Entry 5CX2 (X-ray diffraction, 2.21 A resolution); this record covers chains C and D of the 4 polymer chains in the assembly.

# Chain C
Protein: Coronin
Source organism: Leishmania donovani
UniProtKB: Q3T1U8 (Q3T1U8_LEIDO); residues 461-510 here = UniProt positions 461-510
Amino-acid sequence (50 residues; each row starts with the number of its first residue):
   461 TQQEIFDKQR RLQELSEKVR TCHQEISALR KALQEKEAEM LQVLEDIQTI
Modified residues: Mse500 (selenomethionine; parent Met)

# Chain D
Protein: Coronin
Source organism: Leishmania donovani
UniProtKB: Q3T1U8 (Q3T1U8_LEIDO); residues 461-509 here = UniProt positions 461-509
Amino-acid sequence (49 residues; numbered 461 to 509; the number before each row is that of its first residue):
   461 TQQEIFDKQR RLQELSEKVR TCHQEISALR KALQEKEAEM LQVLEDIQT
Modified residues: Mse500 (selenomethionine; parent Met)

# Interface between chain C and chain D
Pairs across the interface (28):
  Leu475(C) with Val503(D); Asp506(D); Ile507(D), hydrophobic
  Lys478(C) with Val503(D)
  Val479(C) with Val503(D), hydrophobic; Leu504(D), hydrophobic; Ile507(D), hydrophobic
  Cys482(C) with Mse500(D), hydrophobic
  Glu485(C) with Lys496(D), salt bridge
  Ile486(C) with Leu493(D), hydrophobic; Lys496(D); Glu497(D)
  Leu489(C) with Leu489(D), hydrophobic
  Arg490(C) with Glu497(D), salt bridge
  Leu493(C) with Ile486(D), hydrophobic; Leu493(D), hydrophobic
  Lys496(C) with Glu485(D), salt bridge; Ile486(D)
  Mse500(C) with Cys482(D), hydrophobic; Ile486(D), hydrophobic
  Val503(C) with Leu475(D); Val479(D), hydrophobic
  Leu504(C) with Val479(D), hydrophobic
  Asp506(C) with Leu475(D)
  Ile507(C) with Leu472(D); Leu475(D); Val479(D), hydrophobic
  Ile510(C) with Leu472(D)
Other interface residues (no listed pair), chain C (21 interface residues in all): Ser476, His483, Ala492, Glu497, Glu499
Other interface residues (no listed pair), chain D (19 interface residues in all): Lys478, Arg490, Ala492, Glu499

# Summary
21 residues of chain C and 19 residues of chain D are in contact, with 3 salt bridges. Polar pairs include
Glu485(C)-Lys496(D), Arg490(C)-Glu497(D) and Lys496(C)-Glu485(D).
Chain C is Coronin and chain D is Coronin, both from Leishmania donovani; the structure, Structure of coiled
coil domain of Leishmania donovani coronin, was determined by X-ray diffraction.
